Entry 9HN7 (electron microscopy, 2.90 A resolution); this record covers chains B and C of the 3 polymer chains in the assembly.

# Chain B
Molecule: Queuine tRNA-ribosyltransferase accessory subunit 2
Organism: Mus musculus
UniProt: B8ZXI1 (QTRT2_MOUSE); residues 2-415 here = UniProt positions 2-415
Sequence (416 residues; numbered 0 to 415; the number before each row is that of its first residue; numbering starts at 0):
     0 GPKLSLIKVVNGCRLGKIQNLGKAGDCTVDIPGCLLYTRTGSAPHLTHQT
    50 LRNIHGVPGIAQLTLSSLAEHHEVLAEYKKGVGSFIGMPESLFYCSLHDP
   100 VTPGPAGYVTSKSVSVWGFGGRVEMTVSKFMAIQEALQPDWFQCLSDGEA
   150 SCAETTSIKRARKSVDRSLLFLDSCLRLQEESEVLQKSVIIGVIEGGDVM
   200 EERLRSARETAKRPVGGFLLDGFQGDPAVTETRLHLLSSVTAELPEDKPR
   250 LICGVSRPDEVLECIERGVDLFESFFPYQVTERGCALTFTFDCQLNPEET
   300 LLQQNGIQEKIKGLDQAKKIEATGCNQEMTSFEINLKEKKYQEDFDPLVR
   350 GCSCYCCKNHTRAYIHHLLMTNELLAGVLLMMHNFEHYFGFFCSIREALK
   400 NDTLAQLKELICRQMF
Unresolved in the structure: 0-30, 152-155, 225-227, 292-330, 401-415
Construct notes: expression tag (0-1)

# Chain C
Molecule: mouse tRNA-Tyr
Sequence (78 nucleotides; numbered -1 to 76; the number before each row is that of its first residue; numbers below 1 keep their minus sign (G-1 is residue -1)):
    -1 GGCCUUCGAUAGCUCAGUUGGUAGAGCGGAGGACUGUAGAUCCUUAGGUC
    49 GCUGGUUCGAAUCCGGCUCGAAGGACCA
Unresolved in the structure: -1 to 0

# How chain B and chain C interact
Pairs across the interface - 55 pairs, chain B then chain C:
  Arg38(B) - G26(C)  hydrogen bond to the phosphate
  Glu69(B) - G10(C)  hydrogen bond to the sugar
  Glu69(B) - G27(C)  phosphate contact
  Gly106(B) - G6(C)  sugar contact
  Gly106(B) - A69(C)  sugar contact
  Tyr107(B) - G6(C)  sugar contact
  Tyr107(B) - A7(C)  hydrogen bond to the phosphate
  Tyr107(B) - C13(C)  hydrogen bond to the phosphate
  Val108(B) - A69(C)  sugar contact
  Thr109(B) - C67(C)  sugar contact
  Thr109(B) - G68(C)  hydrogen bond to the phosphate
  Thr109(B) - A69(C)  phosphate contact
  Lys111(B) - C67(C)  sugar contact
  Ser114(B) - U12(C)  hydrogen bond to the phosphate
  Val115(B) - C11(C)  phosphate contact
  Val115(B) - U12(C)  phosphate contact
  Trp116(B) - C11(C)  phosphate contact
  Trp116(B) - U12(C)  hydrogen bond to the phosphate
  Trp116(B) - C13(C)  phosphate contact
  Gly117(B) - G10(C)  hydrogen bond to the base
  Gly117(B) - C11(C)  hydrogen bond to the sugar
  Gly117(B) - U12(C)  phosphate contact
  Phe118(B) - G10(C)  hydrogen bond to the sugar
  Phe118(B) - C11(C)  sugar contact
  Phe118(B) - C25(C)  sugar contact
  Phe118(B) - G26(C)  phosphate contact
  Gly119(B) - G10(C)  hydrogen bond to the sugar
  Gly119(B) - C11(C)  sugar contact
  Gly120(B) - C11(C)  phosphate contact
  Arg121(B) - U8(C)  salt bridge to the phosphate
  Arg121(B) - A9(C)  salt bridge to the phosphate
  Arg121(B) - C11(C)  hydrogen bond to the phosphate
  Arg121(B) - U12(C)  salt bridge to the phosphate
  Val122(B) - C11(C)  hydrogen bond to the phosphate
  Asp146(B) - A69(C)  phosphate contact
  Gly147(B) - A70(C)  phosphate contact
  Glu148(B) - A69(C)  hydrogen bond to the phosphate
  Glu148(B) - A70(C)  hydrogen bond to the phosphate
  Ala149(B) - A70(C)  hydrogen bond to the phosphate
  Ser156(B) - G71(C)  sugar contact
  Ser156(B) - G72(C)  hydrogen bond to the phosphate
  Ile157(B) - G72(C)  hydrogen bond to the phosphate
  Lys158(B) - G72(C)  base contact
  Lys158(B) - A73(C)  sugar contact
  Arg159(B) - A69(C)  salt bridge to the phosphate
  Arg159(B) - A70(C)  salt bridge to the phosphate
  Arg159(B) - G71(C)  base contact
  Arg161(B) - A73(C)  base contact
  Asp165(B) - A73(C)  base contact
  Arg166(B) - C67(C)  hydrogen bond to the phosphate
  Arg166(B) - G68(C)  salt bridge to the phosphate
  Arg166(B) - A69(C)  salt bridge to the phosphate
  Asp197(B) - G71(C)  phosphate contact
  Thr370(B) - A36(C)  sugar contact
  Leu373(B) - U39(C)  base contact
Interface residues without a listed pair, chain B (37 interface residues in all): Ala68, Thr101, Ala105, Ser110, Glu123, Lys162, Asn371
Interface residues without a listed pair, chain C (21 interface residues in all): A38

# In short
Chain B and chain C form an interface of 37 and 21 residues respectively, with 19 hydrogen bonds and 7 salt
bridges. Among the polar pairs are Gly117(B)-G10(C), Glu69(B)-G10(C) and Gly117(B)-C11(C).
Here chain B is Queuine tRNA-ribosyltransferase accessory subunit 2 (Mus musculus) and chain C is mouse
tRNA-Tyr. Entry 9HN7 (Mouse QTRT1/2 in complex with mouse tRNA-Tyr) was determined by electron microscopy.
